Entry 1JNE (X-ray diffraction, 1.70 A resolution); this record covers chain A.

Chain A:
Name: Imaginal disc growth factor-2
Source organism: Drosophila melanogaster
Notes: fragment: Imaginal disc growth factor-2
Chain sequence (420 residues; row label = number of the first residue in the row):
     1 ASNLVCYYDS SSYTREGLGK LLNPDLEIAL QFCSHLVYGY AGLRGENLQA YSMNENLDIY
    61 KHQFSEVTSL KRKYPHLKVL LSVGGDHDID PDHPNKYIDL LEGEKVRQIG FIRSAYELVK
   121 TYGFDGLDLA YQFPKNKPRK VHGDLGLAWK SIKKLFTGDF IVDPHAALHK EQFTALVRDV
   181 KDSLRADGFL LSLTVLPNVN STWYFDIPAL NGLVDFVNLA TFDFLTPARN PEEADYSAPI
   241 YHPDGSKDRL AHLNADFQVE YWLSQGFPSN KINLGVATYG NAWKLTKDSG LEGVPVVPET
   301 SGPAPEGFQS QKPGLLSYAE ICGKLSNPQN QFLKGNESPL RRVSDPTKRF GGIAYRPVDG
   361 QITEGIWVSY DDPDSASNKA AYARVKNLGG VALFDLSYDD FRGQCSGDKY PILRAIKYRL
Not modelled in the structure: 1, 142-160
Differences from the reference sequence: conflict F257 (Val277 in 4092089)
Cystine bridges: C6-C33, C322-C405
Covalently attached groups: glycan linked to N200
From the paper describing this entry:
  - conformationally variable residues (loop rearrangement): E320 to L340
  - post-translational modification sites: N200

Overview:
From the paper: a modification site at N200; conformational variability at E320.
Chain A is Imaginal disc growth factor-2 (Drosophila melanogaster); the structure, Crystal structure of
imaginal disc growth factor-2, was determined by X-ray diffraction, deposited together with 1JND.
